Entry 3ZXK (X-ray diffraction, 1.44 A resolution); this record covers chain A.

[Chain A]
Name: HIAXHD3
Source organism: Humicola insolens
Notes: EC 3.2.1.55
Chain sequence (542 residues; row label = number of the first residue in the row):
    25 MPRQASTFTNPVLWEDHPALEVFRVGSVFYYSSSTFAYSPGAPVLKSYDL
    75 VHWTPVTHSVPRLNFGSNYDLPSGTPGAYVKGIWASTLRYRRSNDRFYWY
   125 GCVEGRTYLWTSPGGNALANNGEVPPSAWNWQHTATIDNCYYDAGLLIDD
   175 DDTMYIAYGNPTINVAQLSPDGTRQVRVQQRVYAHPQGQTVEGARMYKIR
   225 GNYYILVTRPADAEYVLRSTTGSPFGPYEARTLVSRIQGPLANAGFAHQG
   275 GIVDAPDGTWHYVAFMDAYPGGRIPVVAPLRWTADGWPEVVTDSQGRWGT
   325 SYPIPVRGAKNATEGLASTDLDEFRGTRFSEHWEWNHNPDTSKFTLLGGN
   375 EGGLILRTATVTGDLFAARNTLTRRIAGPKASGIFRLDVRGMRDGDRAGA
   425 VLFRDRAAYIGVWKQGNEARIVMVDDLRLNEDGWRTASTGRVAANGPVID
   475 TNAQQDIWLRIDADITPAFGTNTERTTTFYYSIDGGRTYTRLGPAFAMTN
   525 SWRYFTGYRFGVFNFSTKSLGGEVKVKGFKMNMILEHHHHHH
Unresolved in the structure: 25-28, 560-566
Disulfides: C126-C164
What the authors report for this chain:
  - binding site for beta-D-xylopyranose: Y166, E216, W526
  - binding site for alpha-L-arabinofuranose: H272, D291, R297, W526

[In short]
From the paper: a binding site for alpha-L-arabinofuranose at H272, D291 and R297 among others; a binding site
for beta-D-xylopyranose at Y166, E216 and W526.
Chain A is HIAXHD3 (Humicola insolens); the structure, Engineering the active site of a GH43 glycoside
hydrolase generates a biotechnologically significant enzyme that displays ..., was determined by X-ray
diffraction, deposited together with 3ZXJ and 3ZXL.
